PDB entry 8CUW | X-ray diffraction, 3.55 A resolution | chains A and B

[Chain A]
Molecule: F4132-1-3 Chain A
Organism: synthetic construct
Chain sequence (185 residues; row label = number of the first residue in the row; numbers below 1 keep their minus sign (Met-1 is residue -1)):
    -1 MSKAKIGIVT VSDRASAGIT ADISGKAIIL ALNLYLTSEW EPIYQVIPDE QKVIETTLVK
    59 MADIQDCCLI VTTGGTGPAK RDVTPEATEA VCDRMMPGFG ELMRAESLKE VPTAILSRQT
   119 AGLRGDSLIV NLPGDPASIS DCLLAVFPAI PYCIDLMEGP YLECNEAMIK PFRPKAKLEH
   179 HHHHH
Unresolved in the structure: -1 to 0, 172-183

[Chain B]
Molecule: F4132-1-3 Chain B
Organism: synthetic construct
Chain sequence (130 residues; row label = number of the first residue in the row):
     1 MVRGIRGAIT VNSDTPTSII IATILLLEKM LEANGIQSYE ELAAVIFTVT EDLTSAFPAE
    61 AARQIGMHRV PLLSAREVPV PGSLPRVIRV LALWNTDTPQ DRVRHVYLSE AVRLRPDLES
   121 AQLEHHHHHH
Unresolved in the structure: 124-130

[How chain A and chain B interact]
Residue-residue contacts - 25 pairs, chain A then chain B:
  Ala19(A) with Lys29(B)
  Ile21(A) with Lys29(B)
  Lys24(A) with Leu25(B); Glu28(B), salt bridge; Glu32(B), salt bridge
  Ala25(A) with Ile21(B), hydrophobic; Leu25(B), hydrophobic
  Leu28(A) with Ile24(B), hydrophobic; Leu25(B), hydrophobic
  Ala29(A) with Ile21(B), hydrophobic
  Leu32(A) with Thr17(B)
  Tyr33(A) with Thr17(B)
  Glu108(A) with Asn12(B); Arg86(B)
  Pro134(A) with Leu25(B), hydrophobic
  Ala135(A) with Thr10(B); Asn12(B); Ser109(B)
  Ser136(A) with Asn12(B)
  Ser138(A) with Ser18(B)
  Asp139(A) with Asn12(B); Ser13(B), hydrogen bond
  Leu142(A) with Thr15(B); Thr17(B)
  Met166(A) with Thr17(B)
Other interface residues (no listed pair), chain A (19 interface residues in all): Val109, Asp133, Ala165
Other interface residues (no listed pair), chain B (17 interface residues in all): Pro16, Ile20, Glu60

[Summary]
19 residues of chain A face 17 of chain B across their interface, with 1 hydrogen bond and 2 salt bridges.
Polar pairs include Lys24(A)-Glu28(B), Lys24(A)-Glu32(B) and Asp139(A)-Ser13(B).
Chain A is F4132-1-3 Chain A and chain B is F4132-1-3 Chain B, both from synthetic construct; the structure,
Accurate computational design of genetically encoded 3D protein crystals, was determined by X-ray diffraction,
deposited together with 8CUS, 8CUT, 8CUU, 8CUV, 8CWS, 8CWY and 3 further entries.
